2VDO - chains A and C of the 5 polymer chains in the assembly; structure by X-ray diffraction, 2.51 A resolution.

# Chain A
Name: Integrin alpha-iib
Organism: Homo sapiens
Notes: fragment: headpiece, residues 32-483
Reference sequence: P08514 (ITA2B_HUMAN); residues 1-452 here correspond to UniProt positions 32-483 (UniProt number = residue number + 31)
Amino-acid sequence (452 residues; numbered 1 to 452; the number before each row is that of its first residue):
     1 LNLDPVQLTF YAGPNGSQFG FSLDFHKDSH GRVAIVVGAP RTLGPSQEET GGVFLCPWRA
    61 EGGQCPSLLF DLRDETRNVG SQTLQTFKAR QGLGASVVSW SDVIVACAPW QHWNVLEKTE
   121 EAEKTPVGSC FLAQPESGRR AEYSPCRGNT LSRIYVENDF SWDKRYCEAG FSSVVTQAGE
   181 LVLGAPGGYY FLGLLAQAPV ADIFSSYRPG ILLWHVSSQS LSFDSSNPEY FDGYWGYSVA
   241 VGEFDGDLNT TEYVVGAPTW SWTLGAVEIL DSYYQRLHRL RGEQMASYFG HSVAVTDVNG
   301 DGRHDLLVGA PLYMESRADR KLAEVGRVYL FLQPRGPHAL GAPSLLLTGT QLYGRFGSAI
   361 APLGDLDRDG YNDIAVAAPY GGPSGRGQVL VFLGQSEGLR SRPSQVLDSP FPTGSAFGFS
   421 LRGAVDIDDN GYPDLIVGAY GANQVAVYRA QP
Sequence notes: conflict Gly282 (Ala313 in P08514)
Disulfides: Cys56-Cys65, Cys107-Cys130, Cys146-Cys167
Ion coordination: Ca2+ site 1: Glu243, Asp245, Asp247, Thr250, Glu252; Ca2+ site 2: Asp297, Asn299, Asp301, Arg303, Asp305; Ca2+ site 3: Asp365, Asp367, Asp369, Tyr371, Asp373; Ca2+ site 4: Asp426, Asp428, Asn430, Tyr432, Asp434

# Chain C
Name: Fibrinogen, gamma polypeptide
Notes: fragment: gamma chain c-terminal peptide, residues 426-437
Reference sequence: Q53Y18 (Q53Y18_HUMAN); residues 400-411 here correspond to UniProt positions 426-437 (UniProt number = residue number + 26)
Amino-acid sequence (12 residues; row label = number of the first residue in the row):
   400 HHLGGAKQAG DV
Ion coordination: Mg2+: Asp410 (shared with 3 residues of chain B)
What the authors report for this chain:
  - Mg2+ coordination: Asp410
  - contacts within the chain: Gly404-Lys406 (backbone contact)
  - Ca2+ coordination through a water molecule: Val411
  - mutagenesis - K406R (15-fold): decreased binding to Integrin alpha-iib (chain A) (citing earlier work)

# How chain A and chain C interact
Contacting residue pairs - 20 pairs, chain A then chain C:
  Asn158(A) - His400(C)
  Asp159(A) - His400(C)
  Asp159(A) - Ala405(C)
  Asp159(A) - Lys406(C)  hydrogen bond (backbone-backbone)
  Phe160(A) - Gly404(C)
  Ser161(A) - Gly404(C)
  Ser161(A) - Ala405(C)
  Trp162(A) - Gly403(C)
  Tyr189(A) - Lys406(C)  hydrogen bond (backbone-side chain)
  Tyr190(A) - Gly409(C)
  Leu192(A) - Lys406(C)
  Asp224(A) - Gly404(C)
  Asp224(A) - Lys406(C)  salt bridge
  Ser225(A) - Gly404(C)
  Ser225(A) - Lys406(C)
  Ser226(A) - Leu402(C)  hydrogen bond (side chain-backbone)
  Ser226(A) - Gly403(C)
  Ser226(A) - Gly404(C)  hydrogen bond (side chain-backbone)
  Ser226(A) - Ala405(C)  hydrogen bond (side chain-backbone)
  Phe231(A) - Lys406(C)
Also at the interface, not in a pair above, chain A (13 interface residues in all): Glu157
Also at the interface, not in a pair above, chain C (8 interface residues in all): Ala408
Interface features reported in the paper:
  - pairs named by the authors: Tyr190(A)-Lys406(C) (hydrophobic contact), Leu192(A)-Lys406(C) (hydrophobic contact), Asp224(A)-Lys406(C), Phe231(A)-Lys406(C) (hydrophobic contact), Asp232(A)-Ala408(C) (water-mediated contact)
  - interface residues, chain A: Asp159(A), Ser226(A)
  - interface residues, chain C: Gly404(C), Ala405(C), Lys406(C), Ala408(C)

# Summary
Chain A and chain C form an interface of 13 and 8 residues respectively; the contacts include 5 hydrogen bonds
and 1 salt bridge. Polar pairs include Asp224(A)-Lys406(C), Tyr189(A)-Lys406(C) and Ser226(A)-Leu402(C). The
paper describes hydrophobic contacts between Tyr190(A) and Lys406(C), Leu192(A) and Lys406(C) and Phe231(A)
and Lys406(C); a contact between Asp224(A) and Lys406(C); a water-mediated contact between Asp232(A) and
Ala408(C). The paper reports that K406R of chain C reduces binding to Integrin alpha-iib (chain A); interface
residues Asp159(A), Ser226(A) and Gly404(C) among others.
Chain A is Integrin alpha-iib (Homo sapiens) and chain C is Fibrinogen, gamma polypeptide; the structure,
Integrin AlphaIIbBeta3 Headpiece Bound to Fibrinogen Gamma chain peptide, HHLGGAKQAGDV, was determined by
X-ray diffraction, deposited together with 2VC2, 2VDK, 2VDL, 2VDM, 2VDN, 2VDP, 2VDQ and 2VDR.
